Entry 8A9N (X-ray diffraction, 1.85 A resolution); this record covers chains A and B.

[Chain A (and B)]
Name: Acetyltransferase
Organism: Acinetobacter baumannii
Notes: chain B of this document is another copy of the same molecule, construct and numbering; everything in this record applies to it too
UniProt: V5VBK4 (V5VBK4_ACIBA); residues 1-147 here = UniProt positions 1-147
Amino-acid sequence (154 residues; each row starts with the number of its first residue; numbers below 1 keep their minus sign (Met-6 is residue -6)):
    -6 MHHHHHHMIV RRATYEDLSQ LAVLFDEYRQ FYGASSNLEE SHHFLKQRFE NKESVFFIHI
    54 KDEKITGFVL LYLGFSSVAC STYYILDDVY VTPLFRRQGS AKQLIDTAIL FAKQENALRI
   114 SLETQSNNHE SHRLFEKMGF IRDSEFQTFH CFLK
Disordered / not traced: -6 to -3 (chain B: -6 to -2)
Sequence notes: initiating methionine (-6); expression tag (-5 to 0); conflict Phe128 (Tyr in V5VBK4)
Metal / ion sites: Mg2+ site 1: Phe68 (shared with Asp80(B) of chain B); Mg2+ site 2: Asp80 (shared with Phe68(B) of chain B)
Residues lining bound ligands:
  - coenzyme A (COA): Tyr21, Phe24, Tyr25, Asp80, Asp81, Val82, Tyr83, Val84, Arg89, Arg90, Gln91, Gly92, Ser93, Ala94, Lys95, Thr117, Asn121, Glu123, Ser124, Arg126, Leu127, Phe128, Lys130
  - N-(3-azanylpropyl)ethanamide (LFU): Tyr21, Tyr25, Leu79, Asp80, Asp81, Leu115, Glu116, Thr117, Phe128
Reported in the primary citation:
  - binding site for 1,3-diaminopropane: Tyr21, Tyr25, Val71, Asp80, Asp81, Glu116, Phe139
  - Mg2+ coordination: Asp80

[Chain A / chain B interface]
Pairs across the interface (117):
  Phe18(A) with Ser70(B)
  Arg22(A) with Ser70(B), hydrogen bond (side chain-backbone); Val71(B), hydrogen bond (side chain-backbone); Cys73(B), hydrogen bond
  Tyr25(A) with Val71(B), hydrophobic; Phe139(B)
  Ala27(A) with Val71(B)
  Phe37(A) with Phe68(B), hydrophobic; Ser69(B); Ser70(B); Cys73(B), hydrophobic; Ser74(B)
  Arg41(A) with Phe68(B), hydrogen bond (side chain-backbone); Ser70(B), hydrogen bond
  Asn44(A) with Glu46(B), hydrogen bond; Phe68(B)
  Phe68(A) with Phe37(B), hydrophobic; Gln40(B); Arg41(B), hydrogen bond (backbone-side chain); Asn44(B); Asp80(B)
  Ser69(A) with Phe37(B)
  Ser70(A) with Phe18(B); Arg22(B), hydrogen bond (backbone-side chain); Phe37(B); Arg41(B), hydrogen bond; Asp81(B), hydrogen bond
  Val71(A) with Arg22(B), hydrogen bond (backbone-side chain); Tyr25(B), hydrophobic; Ala27(B)
  Ala72(A) with Glu33(B)
  Cys73(A) with Arg22(B), hydrogen bond; Glu33(B); Phe37(B), hydrophobic
  Ser74(A) with Phe37(B)
  Asp80(A) with Phe68(B)
  Asp81(A) with Ser70(B), hydrogen bond
  Ile102(A) with Cys144(B), hydrophobic
  Ala105(A) with Leu146(B), hydrophobic
  Lys106(A) with Leu146(B)
  Asn109(A) with Lys147(B)
  Ala110(A) with Leu146(B); Lys147(B)
  Leu111(A) with Leu146(B), hydrogen bond (backbone-backbone); Lys147(B), hydrogen bond (backbone-backbone)
  Arg112(A) with His143(B); Cys144(B); Phe145(B); Leu146(B)
  Ile113(A) with His143(B); Cys144(B), hydrogen bond (backbone-backbone)
  Ser114(A) with Phe142(B); His143(B), hydrogen bond
  Leu115(A) with Thr141(B); Phe142(B), hydrogen bond (backbone-backbone)
  Glu116(A) with Phe139(B); Gln140(B)
  Thr117(A) with Phe139(B); Gln140(B), hydrogen bond (backbone-backbone); Phe142(B)
  Gln118(A) with Glu138(B); Phe139(B)
  Ser119(A) with Ser137(B), hydrogen bond (side chain-backbone); Glu138(B), hydrogen bond (backbone-backbone)
  His125(A) with Phe142(B)
  Glu129(A) with Phe142(B)
  Gly132(A) with Cys144(B)
  Phe133(A) with Phe142(B), hydrophobic; His143(B); Cys144(B), hydrophobic
  Ile134(A) with Phe142(B); His143(B), hydrogen bond (backbone-backbone)
  Arg135(A) with Gln140(B); Thr141(B); Phe142(B)
  Asp136(A) with Gln140(B); Thr141(B), hydrogen bond (backbone-backbone); His143(B), salt bridge
  Ser137(A) with Ser119(B)
  Glu138(A) with Gln118(B); Ser119(B), hydrogen bond (backbone-backbone)
  Phe139(A) with Tyr25(B); Glu116(B); Thr117(B); Gln118(B); Ser119(B)
  Gln140(A) with Glu116(B); Thr117(B), hydrogen bond (backbone-backbone); Ser119(B); Arg135(B); Asp136(B); Ser137(B), hydrogen bond
  Thr141(A) with Leu115(B); Arg135(B); Asp136(B), hydrogen bond (backbone-backbone)
  Phe142(A) with Ser114(B); Leu115(B), hydrogen bond (backbone-backbone); Thr117(B); His125(B); Glu129(B); Ile134(B); Arg135(B)
  His143(A) with Arg112(B); Ile113(B); Ser114(B), hydrogen bond; Phe133(B); Ile134(B), hydrogen bond (backbone-backbone); Asp136(B), salt bridge
  Cys144(A) with Arg112(B); Ile113(B), hydrogen bond (backbone-backbone); Phe133(B), hydrophobic
  Leu146(A) with Ile102(B), hydrophobic; Ala105(B), hydrophobic; Ala110(B); Leu111(B), hydrogen bond (backbone-backbone); Arg112(B)
  Lys147(A) with Leu111(B), hydrogen bond (backbone-backbone)
Other interface residues (no listed pair), chain A (56 interface residues in all): Tyr21, Glu33, Ser34, Glu46, Leu63, Thr75, Phe128, Met131, Phe145
Other interface residues (no listed pair), chain B (55 interface residues in all): Tyr21, Ser34, Leu63, Ala72, Lys106, Phe128, Met131, Gly132

[Summary]
Chain A and chain B form an interface of 56 and 55 residues respectively; the contacts include 33 hydrogen
bonds and 2 salt bridges. Polar contacts include Asp136(A)-His143(B), Arg22(A)-Ser70(B) and Arg22(A)-Val71(B).
From the paper: a binding site for 1,3-diaminopropane at Tyr21(A), Tyr25(A) and Val71(A) among others; Mg2+
coordination by Asp80(A).
Both chains are Acetyltransferase (Acinetobacter baumannii). Entry 8A9N (Structure of DpA polyamine
acetyltransferase in complex with 1,3-DAP) was determined by X-ray diffraction (same publication as 8A9O).
